PDB entry 1KD1 | X-ray diffraction, 3.00 A resolution | chains A and E of the 30 polymer chains in the assembly

== Chain A ==
Molecule: 23S RRNA
Source organism: Haloarcula marismortui
Sequence (2922 nucleotides; each row starts with the number of its first residue):
     2 UUGGCUACUA UGCCAGCUGG UGGAUUGCUC GGCUCAGGCG CUGAUGAAGG ACGUGCCAAG
    62 CUGCGAUAAG CCAUGGGGAG CCGCACGGAG GCGAAGAACC AUGGAUUUCC GAAUGAGAAU
   122 CUCUCUAACA AUUGCUUCGC GCAAUGAGGA ACCCCGAGAA CUGAAACAUC UCAGUAUCGG
   182 GAGGAACAGA AAACGCAAUG UGAUGUCGUU AGUAACCGCG AGUGAACGCG AUACAGCCCA
   242 AACCGAAGCC CUCACGGGCA AUGUGGUGUC AGGGCUACCU CUCAUCAGCC GACCGUCUCG
   302 ACGAAGUCUC UUGGAACAGA GCGUGAUACA GGGUGACAAC CCCGUACUCG AGACCAGUAC
   362 GACGUGCGGU AGUGCCAGAG UAGCGGGGGU UGGAUAUCCC UCGCGAAUAA CGCAGGCAUC
   422 GACUGCGAAG GCUAAACACA ACCUGAGACC GAUAGUGAAC AAGUAGUGUG AACGAACGCU
   482 GCAAAGUACC CUCAGAAGGG AGGCGAAAUA GAGCAUGAAA UCAGUUGGCG AUCGAGCGAC
   542 AGGGCAUACA AGGUCCCUCG ACGAAUGACC GACGCGCGAG CGUCCAGUAA GACUCACGGG
   602 AAGCCGAUGU UCUGUCGUAC GUUUUGAAAA ACGAGCCAGG GAGUGUGUCU GCAUGGCAAG
   662 UCUAACCGGA GUAUCCGGGG AGGCACAGGG AAACCGACAU GGCCGCAGGG CUUUGCCCGA
   722 GGGCCGCCGU CUUCAAGGGC GGGGAGCCAU GUGGACACGA CCCGAAUCCG GACGAUCUAC
   782 GCAUGGACAA GAUGAAGCGU GCCGAAAGGC ACGUGGAAGU CUGUUAGAGU UGGUGUCCUA
   842 CAAUACCCUC UCGUGAUCUA UGUGUAGGGG UGAAAGGCCC AUCGAGUCCG GCAACAGCUG
   902 GUUCCAAUCG AAACAUGUCG AAGCAUGACC UCCGCCGAGG UAGUCUGUGA GGUAGAGCGA
   962 CCGAUUGGUG UGUCCGCCUC CGAGAGGAGU CGGCACACCU GUCAAACUCC AAACUUACAG
  1022 ACGCCGUUUG ACGCGGGGAU UCCGGUGCGC GGGGUAAGCC UGUGUACCAG GAGGGGAACA
  1082 ACCCAGAGAU AGGUUAAGGU CCCCAAGUGU GGAUUAAGUG UAAUCCUCUG AAGGUGGUCU
  1142 CGAGCCCUAG ACAGCCGGGA GGUGAGCUUA GAAGCAGCUA CCCUCUAAGA AAAGCGUAAC
  1202 AGCUUACCGG CCGAGGUUUG AGGCGCCCAA AAUGAUCGGG ACUCAAAUCC ACCACCGAGA
  1262 CCUGUCCGUA CCACUCAUAC UGGUAAUCGA GUAGAUUGGC GCUCUAAUUG GAUGGAAGUA
  1322 GGGGUGAAAA CUCCUAUGGA CCGAUUAGUG ACGAAAAUCC UGGCCAUAGU AGCAGCGAUA
  1382 GUCGGGUGAG AACCCCGACG GCCUAAUGGA UAAGGGUUCC UCAGCACUGC UGAUCAGCUG
  1442 AGGGUUAGCC GGUCCUAAGU CAUACCGCAA CUCGACUAUG ACGAAAUGGG AAACGGGUUA
  1502 AUAUUCCCGU GCCACUAUGC AGUGAAAGUU GACGCCCUGG GGUCGAUCAC GCUGGGCAUU
  1562 CGCCCAGUCG AACCGUCCAA CUCCGUGGAA GCCGUAAUGG CAGGAAGCGG ACGAACGGCG
  1622 GCAUAGGGAA ACGUGAUUCA ACCUGGGGCC CAUGAAAAGA CGAGCAUAGU GUCCGUACCG
  1682 AGAACCGACA CAGGUGUCCA UGGCGGCGAA AGCCAAGGCC UGUCGGGAGC AACCAACGUU
  1742 AGGGAAUUCG GCAAGUUAGU CCCGUACCUU CGGAAGAAGG GAUGCCUGCU CCGGAACGGA
  1802 GCAGGUCGCA GUGACUCGGA AGCUCGGACU GUCUAGUAAC AACAUAGGUG ACCGCAAAUC
  1862 CGCAAGGACU CGUACGGUCA CUGAAUCCUG CCCAGUGCAG GUAUCUGAAC ACCUCGUACA
  1922 AGAGGACGAA GGACCUGUCA ACGGCGGGGG UAACUAUGAC CCUCUUAAGG UAGCGUAGUA
  1982 CCUUGCCGCA UCAGUAGCGG CUUGCAUGAA UGGAUUAACC AGAGCUUCAC UGUCCCAACG
  2042 UUGGGCCCGG UGAACUGUAC AUUCCAGUGC GGAGUCUGGA GACACCCAGG GGGAAGCGAA
  2102 GACCCUAUGG AGCUUUACUG CAGGCUGUCG CUGAGACGUG GUCGCCGAUG UGCAGCAUAG
  2162 GUAGGAGACA CUACACAGGU ACCCGCGCUA GCGGGCCACC GAGUCAACAG UGAAAUACUA
  2222 CCCGUCGGUG ACUGCGACUC UCACUCCGGG AGGAGGACAC CGAUAGCCGG GCAGUUUGAC
  2282 UGGGGCGGUA CGCGCUCGAA AAGAUAUCGA GCGCGCCCUA UGGCUAUCUC AGCCGGGACA
  2342 GAGACCCGGC GAAGAGUGCA AGAGCAAAAG AUAGCUUGAC AGUGUUCUUC CCAACGAGGA
  2402 ACGCUGACGC GAAAGCGUGG UCUAGCGAAC CAAUUAGCCU GCUUGAUGCG GGCAAUUGAU
  2462 GACAGAAAAG CUACCCUAGG GAUAACAGAG UCGUCACUCG CAAGAGCACA UAUCGACCGA
  2522 GUGGCUUGCU ACCUCGAUGU CGGUUCCCUC CAUCCUGCCC GUGCAGAAGC GGGCAAGGGU
  2582 GAGGUUGUUC GCCUAUUAAA GGAGGUCGUG AGCUGGGUUU AGACCGUCGU GAGACAGGUC
  2642 GGCUGCUAUC UACUGGGUGU GUAAUGGUGU CUGACAAGAA CGACCGUAUA GUACGAGAGG
  2702 AACUACGGUU GGUGGCCACU GGUGUACCGG UUGUUCGAGA GAGCACGUGC CGGGUAGCCA
  2762 CGCCACACGG GGUAAGAGCU GAACGCAUCU AAGCUCGAAA CCCACUUGGA AAAGAGACAC
  2822 CGCCGAGGUC CCGCGUACAA GACGCGGUCG AUAGACUCGG GGUGUGCGCG UCGAGGUAAC
  2882 GAGACGUUAA GCCCACGAGC ACUAACAGAC CAAAGCCAUC AU
Disordered / not traced: 2-9, 126-127, 715, 971-998, 1560, 1952-1963, 2137-2236, 2339-2343, 2665-2666, 2915-2923
Differences from the reference sequence: conflict C560 (U3155 in 3377779)
Glycans and other covalent adducts: spiramycin i (SPR) linked to A2103
Bound ions: Mg2+ site 1 near G28 (its only coordinating residue here); Na+ site 1: C40, G41; Na+ site 2: G56, A59, G61; Na+ site 3 near U108 (its only coordinating residue here); Mg2+ site 2 near U115 (its only coordinating residue here); Na+ site 4: C141, G142; Na+ site 5 near U146 (its only coordinating residue here); Mg2+ site 3: C162, U2276; K+ site 1: C162, U163, U172; Mg2+ site 4: A165, A167, C168; Na+ site 6: A165, A166; Mg2+ site 5: A166, G219; 61 more Na+ sites not listed; 99 more Mg2+ sites not listed; 1 more K+ sites not listed
Residues lining bound ligands: spiramycin i (SPR): C839, G2099, A2100, G2102, A2538, G2540, G2646

== Chain E ==
Name: Ribosomal protein L4
Source organism: Haloarcula marismortui
UniProt: P12735 (RL4_HALMA); numbering as in UniProt (aligned over 1-246)
Chain sequence (246 residues; each row starts with the number of its first residue):
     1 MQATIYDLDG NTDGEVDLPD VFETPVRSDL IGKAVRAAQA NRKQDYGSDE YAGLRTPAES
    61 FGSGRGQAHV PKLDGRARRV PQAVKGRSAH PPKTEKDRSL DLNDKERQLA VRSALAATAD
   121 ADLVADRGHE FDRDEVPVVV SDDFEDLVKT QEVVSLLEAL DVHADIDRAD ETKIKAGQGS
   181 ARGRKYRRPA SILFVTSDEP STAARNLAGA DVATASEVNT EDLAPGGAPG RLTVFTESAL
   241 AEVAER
Bound ions: Na+: Asp45, Thr94, Lys96

== How chain A and chain E interact ==
Residue-residue contacts (222; chain A residue first):
  C29(A) - Gln178(E)  phosphate contact
  U30(A) - Ala181(E)  phosphate contact
  C34(A) - Gly47(E)  hydrogen bond to the sugar
  C34(A) - Ser48(E)  sugar contact
  C34(A) - Asp49(E)  phosphate contact
  U35(A) - Asp45(E)  hydrogen bond to the sugar
  U35(A) - Tyr46(E)  sugar contact
  U35(A) - Gly47(E)  sugar contact
  U35(A) - Asp49(E)  phosphate contact
  U35(A) - Thr94(E)  hydrogen bond to the phosphate
  C36(A) - Asp45(E)  sugar contact
  C36(A) - Thr94(E)  phosphate contact
  G326(A) - Gln151(E)  phosphate contact
  G326(A) - Asn206(E)  base contact
  A327(A) - Lys149(E)  salt bridge to the phosphate
  A327(A) - Thr150(E)  sugar contact
  A327(A) - Gln151(E)  hydrogen bond to the base
  A327(A) - Val154(E)  base contact
  A327(A) - Asn206(E)  hydrogen bond to the base
  A327(A) - Leu207(E)  base contact
  U328(A) - Val148(E)  phosphate contact
  U328(A) - Lys149(E)  salt bridge to the phosphate
  U328(A) - Thr150(E)  hydrogen bond to the phosphate
  U328(A) - Thr202(E)  sugar contact
  U328(A) - Arg205(E)  phosphate contact
  A329(A) - Arg205(E)  salt bridge to the phosphate
  A329(A) - Asn206(E)  phosphate contact
  C330(A) - Asp170(E)  base contact
  C330(A) - Arg188(E)  base contact
  C330(A) - Asn206(E)  hydrogen bond to the sugar
  C330(A) - Ala208(E)  base contact
  G333(A) - Lys185(E)  phosphate contact
  G333(A) - Tyr186(E)  phosphate contact
  C338(A) - Ile174(E)  sugar contact
  A339(A) - Tyr186(E)  hydrogen bond to the phosphate
  A347(A) - Arg205(E)  hydrogen bond to the sugar
  A447(A) - Gln44(E)  hydrogen bond to the sugar
  G448(A) - Gln44(E)  hydrogen bond to the sugar
  G448(A) - Arg184(E)  hydrogen bond to the sugar
  A449(A) - Lys43(E)  base contact
  A449(A) - Gln44(E)  hydrogen bond to the phosphate
  A449(A) - Arg184(E)  hydrogen bond to the phosphate
  C450(A) - Tyr46(E)  sugar contact
  C450(A) - Arg182(E)  salt bridge to the phosphate
  C450(A) - Arg184(E)  salt bridge to the phosphate
  C451(A) - Arg182(E)  salt bridge to the phosphate
  G452(A) - Gln178(E)  hydrogen bond to the sugar
  G452(A) - Arg182(E)  hydrogen bond to the base
  U454(A) - Val84(E)  base contact
  A455(A) - Val84(E)  phosphate contact
  A455(A) - Lys85(E)  hydrogen bond to the phosphate
  G456(A) - Ser88(E)  phosphate contact
  U457(A) - Ser48(E)  phosphate contact
  U457(A) - Asp49(E)  hydrogen bond to the phosphate
  U457(A) - Ala52(E)  phosphate contact
  U457(A) - Arg55(E)  hydrogen bond to the phosphate
  G458(A) - Tyr51(E)  phosphate contact
  G458(A) - Ala52(E)  phosphate contact
  G458(A) - Gly53(E)  hydrogen bond to the phosphate
  G458(A) - Arg55(E)  salt bridge to the phosphate
  G458(A) - Lys85(E)  hydrogen bond to the phosphate
  A459(A) - Lys85(E)  salt bridge to the phosphate
  C474(A) - Pro57(E)  phosphate contact
  C474(A) - Leu73(E)  phosphate contact
  C474(A) - Asp74(E)  hydrogen bond to the sugar
  G475(A) - Thr56(E)  hydrogen bond to the phosphate
  G475(A) - Pro57(E)  phosphate contact
  G475(A) - Leu73(E)  phosphate contact
  G475(A) - Asp74(E)  sugar contact
  A476(A) - Arg78(E)  salt bridge to the phosphate
  A477(A) - Lys85(E)  salt bridge to the phosphate
  G640(A) - Val84(E)  base contact
  G641(A) - Gln82(E)  hydrogen bond to the base
  G642(A) - Pro81(E)  sugar contact
  G642(A) - Gln82(E)  sugar contact
  A643(A) - Ala89(E)  sugar contact
  A643(A) - His90(E)  phosphate contact
  G644(A) - His90(E)  sugar contact
  U645(A) - His90(E)  sugar contact
  U645(A) - Lys93(E)  hydrogen bond to the sugar
  G646(A) - Lys93(E)  sugar contact
  G646(A) - Glu95(E)  sugar contact
  G646(A) - Lys96(E)  salt bridge to the phosphate
  U647(A) - Glu95(E)  sugar contact
  U647(A) - Lys96(E)  phosphate contact
  U647(A) - Asp97(E)  hydrogen bond to the phosphate
  G656(A) - Arg27(E)  phosphate contact
  G656(A) - Leu30(E)  sugar contact
  G656(A) - Asn103(E)  base contact
  G656(A) - Glu106(E)  hydrogen bond to the base
  G657(A) - Arg27(E)  salt bridge to the phosphate
  G657(A) - Leu30(E)  sugar contact
  G657(A) - Asn103(E)  base contact
  G657(A) - Lys105(E)  sugar contact
  G657(A) - Glu106(E)  sugar contact
  C658(A) - Lys105(E)  hydrogen bond to the sugar
  U662(A) - Lys105(E)  salt bridge to the phosphate
  C663(A) - Asn103(E)  hydrogen bond to the phosphate
  C663(A) - Lys105(E)  salt bridge to the phosphate
  U664(A) - Leu102(E)  phosphate contact
  U664(A) - Asn103(E)  phosphate contact
  U664(A) - Asp104(E)  hydrogen bond to the phosphate
  G670(A) - Glu217(E)  hydrogen bond to the base
  A671(A) - Glu217(E)  hydrogen bond to the sugar
  G672(A) - Pro200(E)  base contact
  G672(A) - Ala213(E)  base contact
  G672(A) - Thr214(E)  hydrogen bond to the base
  G672(A) - Glu217(E)  base contact
  G672(A) - Val218(E)  hydrogen bond to the base
  G672(A) - Asn219(E)  base contact
  G672(A) - Asp222(E)  hydrogen bond to the base
  A674(A) - Gln44(E)  hydrogen bond to the base
  U675(A) - Ala38(E)  hydrogen bond to the sugar
  U675(A) - Asn41(E)  phosphate contact
  U675(A) - Arg42(E)  hydrogen bond to the sugar
  C676(A) - Ala37(E)  phosphate contact
  C676(A) - Ala38(E)  phosphate contact
  C676(A) - Asn41(E)  hydrogen bond to the phosphate
  C676(A) - Glu217(E)  base contact
  C676(A) - Asn219(E)  hydrogen bond to the sugar
  C677(A) - Arg107(E)  salt bridge to the phosphate
  C677(A) - Ser216(E)  hydrogen bond to the sugar
  C677(A) - Glu217(E)  sugar contact
  C677(A) - Arg246(E)  hydrogen bond to the phosphate
  G678(A) - Arg107(E)  salt bridge to the phosphate
  G678(A) - Gln108(E)  hydrogen bond to the phosphate
  G678(A) - Arg246(E)  salt bridge to the phosphate
  C749(A) - Asn103(E)  hydrogen bond to the sugar
  A750(A) - Lys33(E)  sugar contact
  A750(A) - Asp101(E)  hydrogen bond to the sugar
  A750(A) - Leu102(E)  sugar contact
  A750(A) - Asn103(E)  sugar contact
  U751(A) - Leu100(E)  sugar contact
  U751(A) - Asp101(E)  hydrogen bond to the phosphate
  C762(A) - His90(E)  hydrogen bond to the sugar
  C763(A) - Arg87(E)  phosphate contact
  C763(A) - His90(E)  phosphate contact
  C764(A) - His69(E)  sugar contact
  C764(A) - Val80(E)  phosphate contact
  C764(A) - Pro81(E)  sugar contact
  C764(A) - Gln82(E)  hydrogen bond to the sugar
  C764(A) - Arg87(E)  salt bridge to the phosphate
  G765(A) - His69(E)  hydrogen bond to the sugar
  G765(A) - Pro71(E)  phosphate contact
  A766(A) - Ser60(E)  hydrogen bond to the phosphate
  A766(A) - Gly62(E)  phosphate contact
  A766(A) - His69(E)  sugar contact
  A767(A) - Gly62(E)  phosphate contact
  C890(A) - Pro57(E)  phosphate contact
  G891(A) - Pro57(E)  phosphate contact
  A894(A) - Leu54(E)  base contact
  A894(A) - Arg87(E)  hydrogen bond to the base
  C1305(A) - Gly177(E)  phosphate contact
  C1305(A) - Gln178(E)  hydrogen bond to the phosphate
  C1305(A) - Gly179(E)  phosphate contact
  C1305(A) - Arg184(E)  hydrogen bond to the phosphate
  U1306(A) - Lys43(E)  sugar contact
  U1306(A) - Lys175(E)  salt bridge to the phosphate
  U1306(A) - Gly179(E)  phosphate contact
  U1306(A) - Arg184(E)  salt bridge to the phosphate
  A1307(A) - Gln39(E)  hydrogen bond to the sugar
  A1307(A) - Lys175(E)  salt bridge to the phosphate
  A1307(A) - Gly226(E)  sugar contact
  A1308(A) - Arg127(E)  hydrogen bond to the phosphate
  A1308(A) - Arg187(E)  salt bridge to the phosphate
  A1308(A) - Pro225(E)  sugar contact
  A1308(A) - Gly226(E)  sugar contact
  A1308(A) - Ala228(E)  sugar contact
  U1309(A) - Arg127(E)  salt bridge to the phosphate
  U1309(A) - Arg168(E)  salt bridge to the phosphate
  U1309(A) - Arg187(E)  salt bridge to the phosphate
  U1309(A) - Pro189(E)  phosphate contact
  U1309(A) - Ala190(E)  hydrogen bond to the phosphate
  U1310(A) - Gly128(E)  phosphate contact
  U1310(A) - Arg168(E)  salt bridge to the phosphate
  U1310(A) - Lys173(E)  base contact
  U1310(A) - Arg187(E)  base contact
  G1311(A) - Lys173(E)  base contact
  C1342(A) - Ile174(E)  base contact
  C1343(A) - Ile174(E)  hydrogen bond to the base
  C1343(A) - Lys175(E)  phosphate contact
  C1343(A) - Ala176(E)  phosphate contact
  C1343(A) - Gly177(E)  hydrogen bond to the phosphate
  G1344(A) - Lys173(E)  hydrogen bond to the base
  G1344(A) - Ala176(E)  phosphate contact
  A1345(A) - Lys173(E)  base contact
  A1348(A) - Arg36(E)  hydrogen bond to the sugar
  G1349(A) - Arg36(E)  salt bridge to the phosphate
  G1351(A) - Tyr46(E)  sugar contact
  G1351(A) - Lys96(E)  salt bridge to the phosphate
  A1352(A) - Tyr46(E)  hydrogen bond to the phosphate
  A1352(A) - Ser48(E)  base contact
  A1352(A) - Ser88(E)  hydrogen bond to the base
  A1352(A) - His90(E)  sugar contact
  A1352(A) - Pro91(E)  sugar contact
  A1352(A) - Pro92(E)  phosphate contact
  A1358(A) - Gln82(E)  base contact
  U1359(A) - Ser63(E)  base contact
  U1359(A) - Gly66(E)  base contact
  U1359(A) - Gln67(E)  hydrogen bond to the base
  U1359(A) - Ala68(E)  base contact
  U1359(A) - His69(E)  hydrogen bond to the base
  C1360(A) - Ala68(E)  phosphate contact
  C1360(A) - Val70(E)  sugar contact
  C1360(A) - Gln82(E)  hydrogen bond to the sugar
  C1361(A) - Val70(E)  sugar contact
  C1361(A) - Ala77(E)  phosphate contact
  C1361(A) - Gln82(E)  sugar contact
  C1361(A) - Ala83(E)  sugar contact
  C1361(A) - Val84(E)  hydrogen bond to the sugar
  U1362(A) - Arg76(E)  hydrogen bond to the phosphate
  U1362(A) - Ala77(E)  hydrogen bond to the phosphate
  U1362(A) - Val84(E)  sugar contact
  G1363(A) - Arg76(E)  salt bridge to the phosphate
  A2100(A) - Gly64(E)  hydrogen bond to the phosphate
  A2100(A) - Arg65(E)  phosphate contact
  A2100(A) - Gly66(E)  phosphate contact
  A2101(A) - Ser63(E)  sugar contact
  A2101(A) - Gly64(E)  hydrogen bond to the phosphate
  A2101(A) - Arg65(E)  phosphate contact
  A2101(A) - Gly66(E)  hydrogen bond to the phosphate
  A2479(A) - Ser63(E)  hydrogen bond to the phosphate
Also at the interface, not in a pair above, chain A (95 interface residues in all): G332, C348, G467, G680, G752, G760, A761
Also at the interface, not in a pair above, chain E (120 interface residues in all): Asp29, Ala40, Phe61, Lys72, Gly75, Leu109, Val111, Thr172, Ser180, Gly183, Ala203, Val212, Glu221

== Summary ==
95 residues of chain A and 120 residues of chain E are in contact, with 72 hydrogen bonds and 29 salt bridges.
Polar contacts include A327(A)-Gln151(E), A327(A)-Asn206(E) and G452(A)-Arg182(E). Spiramycin i is covalently
linked to A2103(A). C40(A) and G41(A) coordinate Na+ site 1.
Here chain A is 23S RRNA and chain E is Ribosomal protein L4, both from Haloarcula marismortui. Entry 1KD1
(Co-crystal Structure of Spiramycin bound to the 50S Ribosomal Subunit of Haloarcula marismortui) was
determined by X-ray diffraction together with 1K8A, 1K9M and 1M1K from the same study.
